6TMJ - chains d2 and L2 of the 15 polymer chains in the assembly; structure by electron microscopy, 3.50 A resolution.

[Chain d2]
Molecule: ATP synthase subunit delta
From: Toxoplasma gondii (strain ATCC 50853 / GT1)
UniProtKB: A0A125YRE2 (A0A125YRE2_TOXGG); numbering as in UniProt (aligned over 1-183)
Sequence (183 residues; numbered 1 to 183; the number before each row is that of its first residue):
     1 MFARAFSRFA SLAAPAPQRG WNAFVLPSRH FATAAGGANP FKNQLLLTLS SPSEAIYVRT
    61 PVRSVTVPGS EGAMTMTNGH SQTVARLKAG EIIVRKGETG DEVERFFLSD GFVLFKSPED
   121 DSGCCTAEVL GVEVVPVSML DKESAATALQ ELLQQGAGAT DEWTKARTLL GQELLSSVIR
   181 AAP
Unresolved in the structure: 1-40

[Chain L2]
Molecule: subunit c
From: Toxoplasma gondii (strain ATCC 50853 / GT1)
UniProtKB: A0A125YJV2 (A0A125YJV2_TOXGG); residue numbers follow UniProt; this construct covers 1-166
Sequence (166 residues; row label = number of the first residue in the row):
     1 MFFSRLSLSA LKAAPAREAL PGLLSRQSFS SAGFSQFSSQ KFFFSPSRNF SQSPLFQKHT
    61 PVHCNQRIAS ALVPTQQPAM TRQNPYAMQV GARYDAGVAS LSAAIALMSV GGVAQGIGSL
   121 FAALVSGTAR NPSIKEDLFT YTLIGMGFLE FLGIICVLMS AVLLYS
Unresolved in the structure: 1-95

[How chain d2 and chain L2 interact]
Contacting residue pairs (10; chain d2 residue first):
  Thr66(d2) - Asn131(L2)
  Glu71(d2) - Arg130(L2)
  Gly72(d2) - Arg130(L2)  hydrogen bond (backbone-side chain)
  Ala73(d2) - Arg130(L2)  hydrogen bond (backbone-side chain)
  Ala73(d2) - Asn131(L2)
  Met74(d2) - Arg130(L2)
  Thr75(d2) - Arg130(L2)  hydrogen bond (backbone-backbone)
  Thr75(d2) - Asn131(L2)  hydrogen bond
  Thr75(d2) - Pro132(L2)
  Arg95(d2) - Ser133(L2)

[Overview]
Chain d2 and chain L2 form an interface of 7 and 4 residues respectively; the contacts include 4 hydrogen
bonds. Polar contacts include Gly72(d2)-Arg130(L2), Ala73(d2)-Arg130(L2) and Thr75(d2)-Asn131(L2).
Here chain d2 is ATP synthase subunit delta and chain L2 is subunit c, both from Toxoplasma gondii (strain
ATCC 50853 / GT1). Entry 6TMJ (Cryo-EM structure of Toxoplasma gondii mitochondrial ATP synthase dimer,
rotor-stator model) was determined by electron microscopy, deposited together with 6TMG, 6TMH, 6TMI, 6TMK and
6TML.
